PDB entry 9J09 | electron microscopy, 2.95 A resolution | chains A and D of the 4 polymer chains in the assembly

# Chain A
Name: Transposase
From: Rothia dentocariosa
Reference sequence: A0A7D4LAR1 (A0A7D4LAR1_9MICC); residues 1-540 here = UniProt positions 1-540
Sequence (540 residues; row label = number of the first residue in the row):
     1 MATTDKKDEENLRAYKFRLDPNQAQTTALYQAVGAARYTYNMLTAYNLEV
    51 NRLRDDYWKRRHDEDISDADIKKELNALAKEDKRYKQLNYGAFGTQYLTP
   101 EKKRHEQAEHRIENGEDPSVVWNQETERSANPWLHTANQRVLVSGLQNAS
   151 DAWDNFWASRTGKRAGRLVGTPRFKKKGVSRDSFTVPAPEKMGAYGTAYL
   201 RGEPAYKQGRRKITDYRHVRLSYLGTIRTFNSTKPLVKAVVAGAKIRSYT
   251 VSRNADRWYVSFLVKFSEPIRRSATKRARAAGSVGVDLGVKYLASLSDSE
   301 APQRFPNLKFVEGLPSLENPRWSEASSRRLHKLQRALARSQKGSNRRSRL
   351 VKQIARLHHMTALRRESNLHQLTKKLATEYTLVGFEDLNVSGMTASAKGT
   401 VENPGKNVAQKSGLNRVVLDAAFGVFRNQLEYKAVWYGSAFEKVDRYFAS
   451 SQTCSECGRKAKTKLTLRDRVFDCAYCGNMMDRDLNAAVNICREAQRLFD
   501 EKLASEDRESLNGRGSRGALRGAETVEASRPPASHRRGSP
Not modelled in the structure: 1-10, 268-540
What the authors report for this chain:
  - contacts within the chain: Arg140-Glu190 (hydrogen bond), Tyr216-Lys238
  - binding site for the 40-nt DNA strand: Val143, Gln147, Pro187, Arg247, Ser248
  - binding site for the 14-nt DNA strand (chain D): Thr95, Lys102, Lys191, Arg201, Arg220
  - mutagenesis - R140A, P189A, E190A, K191A/R220A: abolished catalytic activity
  - mutagenesis - K102A, P187A, R201A/R211A, R220A: decreased catalytic activity
  - mutagenesis - K191A, R201A, R211A: unchanged catalytic activity
  - binding site for sgRNA: Arg18, Asn22, Gln23, Arg210, Tyr216, Arg217, His218, Arg228
  - catalytic residues: Asp287, Glu386, Asp484 (proposed by the authors, not directly observed)

# Chain D
Molecule: 14-nt DNA strand
Sequence (14 nucleotides; each row starts with the number of its first residue; numbers below 1 keep their minus sign (DG-12 is residue -12)):
   -12 GCTGTGAGAAACCG
Not modelled in the structure: 0-1

# Chain A / chain D interface
Contacting residue pairs - 12 pairs, chain A then chain D:
  Thr95(A) - DA-2(D)  phosphate contact
  Lys102(A) - DA-3(D)  salt bridge to the phosphate
  Gln139(A) - DA-4(D)  phosphate contact
  Arg140(A) - DA-3(D)  base contact
  Lys191(A) - DA-6(D)  salt bridge to the phosphate
  Tyr199(A) - DA-6(D)  phosphate contact
  Leu200(A) - DA-6(D)  phosphate contact
  Arg201(A) - DT-8(D)  hydrogen bond to the base
  Arg201(A) - DG-7(D)  hydrogen bond to the sugar
  Arg201(A) - DA-6(D)  hydrogen bond to the phosphate
  Arg220(A) - DA-6(D)  salt bridge to the phosphate
  Tyr223(A) - DG-5(D)  phosphate contact
Also at the interface, not in a pair above, chain A (14 interface residues in all): Gly91, Thr99, Asn138, Val143
Also at the interface, not in a pair above, chain D (8 interface residues in all): DC-1

# Summary
14 residues of chain A and 8 residues of chain D are in contact; the contacts include 3 hydrogen bonds and 3
salt bridges. Polar contacts include Arg201(A)-DT-8(D), Arg201(A)-DG-7(D) and Arg201(A)-DA-6(D). The paper
reports catalytic residues Asp287(A), Glu386(A) and Asp484(A); R140A, P189A and E190A of chain A, among
others, abolish catalytic activity; 11 substitutions were tested in all.
Here chain A is Transposase (Rothia dentocariosa) and chain D is a 14-nt DNA strand. Entry 9J09 (Cryo-EM
structure of the RdCas12n-sgRNA-DNA complex) was determined by electron microscopy, deposited together with
9UDI.
